7JG2 - chains D and J of the 6 polymer chains in the assembly; structure by electron microscopy, 3.30 A resolution.

# Chain D
Protein: Igh protein
Source organism: Mus musculus
UniProtKB: Q99M22 (Q99M22_MOUSE); residues 113-467 here correspond to UniProt positions 125-479 (UniProt number = residue number + 12)
Amino-acid sequence (355 residues; row label = number of the first residue in the row):
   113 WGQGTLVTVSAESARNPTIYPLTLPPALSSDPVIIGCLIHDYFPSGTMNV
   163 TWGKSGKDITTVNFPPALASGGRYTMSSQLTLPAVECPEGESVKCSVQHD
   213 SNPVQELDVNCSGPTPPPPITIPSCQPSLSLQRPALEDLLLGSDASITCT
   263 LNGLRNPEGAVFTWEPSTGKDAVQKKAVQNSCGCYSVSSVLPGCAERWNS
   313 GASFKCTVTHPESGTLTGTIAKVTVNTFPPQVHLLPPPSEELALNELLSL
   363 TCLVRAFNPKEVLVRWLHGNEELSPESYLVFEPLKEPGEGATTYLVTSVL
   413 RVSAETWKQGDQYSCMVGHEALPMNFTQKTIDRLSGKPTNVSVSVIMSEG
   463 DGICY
Disordered / not traced: 113-236
Disulfide bonds: Cys237-Cys296, Cys261-Cys318, Cys364-Cys427
Covalent attachments: N-acetylglucosamine (NAG) linked to Asn452

# Chain J
Protein: Immunoglobulin J chain
Source organism: Mus musculus
UniProtKB: P01592 (IGJ_MOUSE); residues 1-137 here correspond to UniProt positions 23-159 (UniProt number = residue number + 22)
Amino-acid sequence (137 residues; numbered 1 to 137; the number before each row is that of its first residue):
     1 DDEATILADNKCMCTRVTSRIIPSTEDPNEDIVERNIRIVVPLNNRENIS
    51 DPTSPLRRNFVYHLSDVCKKCDPVEVELEDQVVTATQSNICNEDDGVPET
   101 CYMYDRNKCYTTMVPLRYHGETKMVQAALTPDSCYPD
Disordered / not traced: 1-2, 94-96
Disulfide bonds: Cys12-Cys101, Cys71-Cys91, Cys109-Cys134
Covalent attachments: N-acetylglucosamine (NAG) linked to Asn48
UniProt features mapped onto this chain:
  - glycosylation: Asn48 (N-linked (GlcNAc...) (complex) asparagine)

# Chain D / chain J interface
Pairs across the interface (5):
  Glu352(D) - Asn89(J)  hydrogen bond
  Ala355(D) - His63(J)
  Ala355(D) - Ser65(J)
  Ile465(D) - Arg38(J)
  Cys466(D) - Arg38(J)  hydrogen bond (backbone-side chain)
Interface residues without a listed pair, chain D (6 interface residues in all): Ser351, Tyr467
Interface residues without a listed pair, chain J (5 interface residues in all): Arg16
The authors on this interface:
  - interface residues, chain D: Tyr467(D)

# In short
The interface between chain D and chain J involves 6 residues on one side and 5 on the other; the contacts
include 2 hydrogen bonds. Polar pairs include Glu352(D)-Asn89(J) and Cys466(D)-Arg38(J). Covalently linked
N-acetylglucosamine: at Asn452(D). Covalently linked N-acetylglucosamine: at Asn48(J). From the paper: the
interface residue Tyr467(D).
Here chain D is Igh protein and chain J is Immunoglobulin J chain, both from Mus musculus. Entry 7JG2
(Secretory Immunoglobin A (SIgA)) was determined by electron microscopy together with 7JG1 from the same
study.
